PDB entry 5SZG | X-ray diffraction, 2.70 A resolution | chains A and B

Chain A (and B):
Protein: Protein-methionine sulfoxide oxidase MICAL3
Organism: Homo sapiens
Notes: EC 1.14.13.-; chain B of this document is another copy of the same molecule, construct and numbering; everything in this record applies to it too
UniProtKB: Q7RTP6 (MICA3_HUMAN); numbering as in UniProt (aligned over 1841-1990)
Amino-acid sequence (151 residues; row label = number of the first residue in the row):
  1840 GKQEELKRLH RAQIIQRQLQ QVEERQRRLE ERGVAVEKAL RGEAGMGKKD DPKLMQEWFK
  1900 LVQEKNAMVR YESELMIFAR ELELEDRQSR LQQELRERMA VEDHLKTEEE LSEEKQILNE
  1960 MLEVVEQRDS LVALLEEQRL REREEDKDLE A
Disordered / not traced: 1840, 1881-1890, 1984-1990 (chain B: 1840-1842, 1939-1950, 1984-1990)
Differences from the reference sequence: expression tag (1840)
Modified residues: Mse1885 (selenomethionine); Mse1894, Mse1907, Mse1915, Mse1938, Mse1960 (selenomethionine; parent Met)
Curated features (UniProtKB/Swiss-Prot):
  - modified residue: S1912 (Phosphoserine)

How chain A and chain B interact:
Pairs across the interface (38; chain A residue first):
  R1850(A) - A1972(B)
  R1850(A) - E1975(B)  salt bridge
  I1853(A) - L1979(B)  hydrophobic
  I1854(A) - E1975(B)
  I1854(A) - L1979(B)  hydrophobic
  Q1857(A) - L1979(B)
  Y1910(A) - R1982(B)
  E1913(A) - R1978(B)  salt bridge
  E1913(A) - R1982(B)  salt bridge
  F1917(A) - E1975(B)
  E1920(A) - V1971(B)
  E1924(A) - D1968(B)
  Q1927(A) - V1964(B)
  Q1927(A) - D1968(B)
  L1957(A) - Mse1938(B)  hydrophobic
  L1957(A) - L1957(B)  hydrophobic
  Mse1960(A) - L1961(B)
  L1961(A) - Q1931(B)
  L1961(A) - Mse1960(B)  hydrophobic
  V1964(A) - Q1927(B)
  V1964(A) - V1964(B)  hydrophobic
  R1967(A) - V1964(B)  hydrogen bond (side chain-backbone)
  R1967(A) - R1967(B)
  R1967(A) - D1968(B)  salt bridge
  D1968(A) - E1924(B)
  D1968(A) - Q1927(B)  hydrogen bond
  D1968(A) - R1967(B)  salt bridge
  V1971(A) - E1920(B)
  A1972(A) - R1850(B)
  E1975(A) - R1850(B)  salt bridge
  E1975(A) - I1854(B)
  E1975(A) - F1917(B)
  E1975(A) - E1920(B)
  R1978(A) - E1913(B)
  L1979(A) - I1853(B)  hydrophobic
  L1979(A) - Y1910(B)
  L1979(A) - L1914(B)  hydrophobic
  R1982(A) - Y1910(B)
Also at the interface, not in a pair above, chain A (27 interface residues in all): L1914, Q1931, L1934, Mse1938, L1974
Also at the interface, not in a pair above, chain B (27 interface residues in all): Q1857, L1934, L1974

Overview:
The chain A/chain B interface involves 27 residues from each chain, with 2 hydrogen bonds and 6 salt bridges.
Polar contacts include R1850(A)-E1975(B), E1913(A)-R1978(B) and E1913(A)-R1982(B).
Both chains are Protein-methionine sulfoxide oxidase MICAL3 (Homo sapiens). Entry 5SZG (Structure of the bMERB
domain of Mical-3) was determined by X-ray diffraction together with 5LPN, 5SZH, 5SZI, 5SZJ and 5SZK from the
same study.
